Entry 6Z16 (electron microscopy, 2.98 A resolution); this record covers chains C and D of the 14 polymer chains in the assembly.

== Chain C ==
Molecule: Multisubunit Na+/H+ antiporter, C subunit
From: Anoxybacillus flavithermus (strain DSM 21510 / WK1)
UniProtKB: B7GL82 (B7GL82_ANOFW); numbering as in UniProt (aligned over 1-109)
Chain sequence (109 residues; row label = number of the first residue in the row):
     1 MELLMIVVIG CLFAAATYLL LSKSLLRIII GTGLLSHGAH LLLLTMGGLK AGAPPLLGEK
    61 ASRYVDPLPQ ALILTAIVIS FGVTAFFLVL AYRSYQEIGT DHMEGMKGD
Not modelled in the structure: 108-109
Metal / ion sites: K+ near Ser80 (its only coordinating residue here)
What the authors report for this chain:
  - K+ coordination: His37, His40, Ser80

== Chain D ==
Molecule: Multisubunit Na+/H+ antiporter, D subunit
From: Anoxybacillus flavithermus (strain DSM 21510 / WK1)
UniProtKB: B7GL98 (B7GL98_ANOFW); residue numbers follow UniProt; this construct covers 1-490
Chain sequence (490 residues; numbered 1 to 490; the number before each row is that of its first residue):
     1 MSNLLLLPIV IPLVTAIVLI FFPKHVFWQR VVSLAATVGL VVASGALLHR VHTDGIQTLN
    61 VGNWPAPFGI TLVSDSLSAL LVLTTSIIAL ACLVYSFYAI GHKRETFYYY SFFQFLIVGV
   121 NGAFTTGDLF NLFVFFEVML MSSYVLLVLG GTKIQLRETI KYTLVNVISS ALFVVAVAYL
   181 YAVTGTLNMA HLADRINALG SSPILTVIAV LFIIVFGLKG AIFPLYFWLP GAYYAPPTPV
   241 LALFGGLLTK VGVYSILRTF TLLFTHDAAY THTLLAWLAL GTIIIGVIGA VAYNDMRYIV
   301 IYNIIAAVGV MIFGISIMTP ESVEGTIFYL LQDMVMKAML FLFVGIIFSI TRSNDIRSFS
   361 GLITSYPLLG WAFFIAALSL AGIPPLSGFI GKLLIVKASF DAQLIFEAIV ILLSSLLVLY
   421 SVMKIFMNGF WGEKKGFEQK QVDGRLFPVL FLLVLSVAYG IGIEFVRPFV LDAVNVLVDP
   481 SMYIEAVLKE
Not modelled in the structure: 490
Residues lining bound ligands:
  - phosphatidylethanolamine (PTY), molecule 1: Val18, Phe21, Phe22, Lys24, His25, Trp28, Val32
  - phosphatidylethanolamine (PTY), molecule 2: Leu34, Val38, Leu90, Val94, Phe97, Tyr98, Phe447, Pro448, Phe451
  - phosphatidylethanolamine (PTY), molecule 3: Val335, Leu368, Phe447, Leu450, Leu453, Val454, Leu455, Val457, Ala458, Tyr459, Gly462, Glu464, Phe465
  - phosphatidylethanolamine (PTY), molecule 4: Ile363, Pro367, Leu368, Trp371, Phe374, Ile375, Leu378, Val457, Ile461
  - phosphatidylethanolamine (PTY), molecule 5: Ile405, Phe406, Ile409
What the authors report for this chain:
  - catalytic residues: Lys250, Asp333, Lys337, Lys392 (proposed by the authors, not directly observed)

== Interface between chain C and chain D ==
Pairs across the interface (39):
  Phe13(C) with Val175(D), hydrophobic
  Leu20(C) with Ile168(D), hydrophobic
  Leu25(C) with Ile160(D), hydrophobic
  Ile28(C) with Leu164(D), hydrophobic
  Thr32(C) with Val167(D)
  Leu35(C) with Ala171(D), hydrophobic
  Ala39(C) with Val174(D), hydrophobic; Val175(D), hydrophobic
  Leu42(C) with Val175(D), hydrophobic; Tyr179(D), hydrophobic
  Leu43(C) with Val174(D), hydrophobic; Ala178(D), hydrophobic
  Met46(C) with Ala178(D); Tyr179(D), hydrophobic; Ala182(D)
  Asp66(C) with Tyr181(D), hydrogen bond
  Leu68(C) with Tyr181(D)
  Pro69(C) with Tyr181(D), hydrophobic
  Leu72(C) with Phe130(D); Leu187(D), hydrophobic
  Thr75(C) with Phe130(D)
  Ile79(C) with Glu137(D)
  Val83(C) with Tyr144(D), hydrophobic; Val167(D), hydrophobic
  Phe86(C) with Met141(D), hydrophobic; Tyr144(D), hydrophobic; Val148(D), hydrophobic
  Phe87(C) with Ile160(D); Thr163(D)
  Leu90(C) with Val148(D), hydrophobic; Leu156(D), hydrophobic; Thr159(D); Ile160(D), hydrophobic
  Ser94(C) with Ile160(D)
  Glu97(C) with Gly151(D); Leu156(D)
  Ile98(C) with Arg157(D)
  Met103(C) with Ile160(D), hydrophobic; Lys161(D)
Other interface residues (no listed pair), chain C (28 interface residues in all): Gly47, Arg93, Met106, Lys107
Other interface residues (no listed pair), chain D (27 interface residues in all): Phe133, Val134, Val145, Lys153

== Overview ==
28 residues of chain C and 27 residues of chain D are in contact; the contacts include 1 hydrogen bond. Its
one hydrogen-bonded contact is Asp66(C)-Tyr181(D). Chain D binds 5 copies of phosphatidylethanolamine. The
paper reports catalytic residues Lys250(D), Asp333(D) and Lys337(D) among others; K+ coordination by His37(C),
His40(C) and Ser80(C).
Here chain C is Multisubunit Na+/H+ antiporter, C subunit and chain D is Multisubunit Na+/H+ antiporter, D
subunit, both from Anoxybacillus flavithermus (strain DSM 21510 / WK1). Entry 6Z16 (Structure of the Mrp
antiporter complex) was determined by electron microscopy.
